PDB entry 7RTN | electron microscopy, 3.40 A resolution | chains A and C of the 3 polymer chains in the assembly

Chain A (and C):
Name: Outer capsid protein VP5
Source organism: Bluetongue virus (serotype 1 / isolate South Africa)
Notes: chain C of this document is another copy of the same molecule, construct and numbering; everything in this record applies to it too
Reference sequence: K7QP12 (K7QP12_9REOV); numbering as in UniProt (aligned over 1-526)
Sequence (526 residues; row label = number of the first residue in the row):
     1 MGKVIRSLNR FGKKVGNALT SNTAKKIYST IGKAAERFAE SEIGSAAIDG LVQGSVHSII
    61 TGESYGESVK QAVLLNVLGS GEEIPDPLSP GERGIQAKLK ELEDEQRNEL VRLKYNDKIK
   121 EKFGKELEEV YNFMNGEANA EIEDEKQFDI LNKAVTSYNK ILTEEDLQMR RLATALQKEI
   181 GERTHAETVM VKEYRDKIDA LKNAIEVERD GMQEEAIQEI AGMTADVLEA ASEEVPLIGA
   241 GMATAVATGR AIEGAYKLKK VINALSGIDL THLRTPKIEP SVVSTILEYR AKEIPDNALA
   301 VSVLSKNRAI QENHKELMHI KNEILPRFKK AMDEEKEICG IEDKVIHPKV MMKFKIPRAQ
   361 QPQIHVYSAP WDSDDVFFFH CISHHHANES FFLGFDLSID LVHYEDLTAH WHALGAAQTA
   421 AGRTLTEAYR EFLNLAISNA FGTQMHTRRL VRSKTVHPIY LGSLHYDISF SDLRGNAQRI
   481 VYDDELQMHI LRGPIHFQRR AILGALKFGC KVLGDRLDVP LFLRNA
Not modelled in the structure: 1-60, 136-319, 515-526
What the authors report for this chain:
  - conformationally variable residues (loop rearrangement): P90 to N135, A409 to A421
  - mutagenesis - K259E, K260E, W411A, L414A, A417D/Q418A, A417D/Q418A/A420D, Q418A: abolished growth
  - mutagenesis - F378A: unchanged growth
  - mutagenesis - Q418A: unchanged binding to VP7

Interface between chain A and chain C:
Pairs across the interface (40; chain A residue first):
  E63(A) - H457(C)
  E67(A) - H457(C)  salt bridge
  Q71(A) - I459(C)
  Q71(A) - Y460(C)
  L75(A) - Y460(C)
  G79(A) - P90(C)
  G79(A) - G94(C)
  G81(A) - G94(C)
  G81(A) - I95(C)
  E82(A) - K98(C)  salt bridge
  E92(A) - I95(C)
  L99(A) - L99(C)  hydrophobic
  L99(A) - L102(C)  hydrophobic
  E103(A) - K98(C)
  E103(A) - E101(C)
  E103(A) - L102(C)
  Q106(A) - E105(C)
  Q106(A) - Q106(C)  hydrogen bond
  L113(A) - E109(C)
  L113(A) - R112(C)
  K114(A) - R112(C)
  N116(A) - N116(C)
  D117(A) - R112(C)  salt bridge
  D117(A) - N116(C)
  K120(A) - N116(C)
  S398(A) - R449(C)
  F441(A) - R452(C)
  G442(A) - R448(C)
  T443(A) - M445(C)
  R492(A) - V456(C)
  R492(A) - I459(C)
  G493(A) - P370(C)
  G493(A) - S373(C)  hydrogen bond (backbone-side chain)
  G493(A) - I459(C)
  P494(A) - L88(C)
  P494(A) - S373(C)
  P494(A) - D374(C)
  P494(A) - L461(C)  hydrophobic
  I495(A) - D374(C)  hydrogen bond (backbone-side chain)
  R500(A) - G91(C)
Other interface residues (no listed pair), chain A (32 interface residues in all): L78, S80, I95, L102, L110, D400, Q444
Other interface residues (no listed pair), chain C (28 interface residues in all): W371, G462

Summary:
The interface between chain A and chain C involves 32 residues on one side and 28 on the other; the contacts
include 3 hydrogen bonds and 3 salt bridges. Among the polar pairs are E67(A)-H457(C), E82(A)-K98(C) and
D117(A)-R112(C). The paper reports that K259E, K260E and W411A of chain A, among others, abolish growth;
conformational variability at P90(A) and A409(A); 8 substitutions were tested in all.
Chain A and chain C are both Outer capsid protein VP5 (Bluetongue virus (serotype 1 / isolate South Africa));
the structure, Cryo-EM structure of bluetongue virus capsid protein VP5 at low endosomal pH, was determined by
electron microscopy (same publication as 7RTO).
